PDB entry 8J5H | X-ray diffraction, 1.40 A resolution | chain A

Chain A:
Name: Deoxyadenosine/deoxycytidine kinase
Source organism: Streptomyces sp. ATCC 700974
UniProtKB: A0A370RDE4 (A0A370RDE4_9ACTN); numbering as in UniProt (aligned over 8-253)
Sequence (247 residues; numbered 7 to 253; the number before each row is that of its first residue):
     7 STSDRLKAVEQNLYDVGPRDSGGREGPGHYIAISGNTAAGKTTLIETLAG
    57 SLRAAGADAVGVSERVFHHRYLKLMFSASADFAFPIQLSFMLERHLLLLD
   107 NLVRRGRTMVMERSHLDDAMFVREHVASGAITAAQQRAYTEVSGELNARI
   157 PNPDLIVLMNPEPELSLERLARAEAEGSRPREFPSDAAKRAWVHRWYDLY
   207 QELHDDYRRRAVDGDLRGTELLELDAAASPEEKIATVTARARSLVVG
Disordered / not traced: 7-13, 26-31, 232-233, 253
Construct notes: expression tag (7)
Residues lining bound ligands: TV0 (4-azanyl-1-[(2R,3R,4S,5S)-5-(hydroxymethyl)-3,4,5-tris(oxidanyl)thiolan-2-yl]pyrimidin-2-one): A44, E70, H74, L78, M81, F82, Q93, F96, R100, R119, D124, F127, R185, F189, W202

In short:
Ligands of chain A: compound TV0.
Chain A is Deoxyadenosine/deoxycytidine kinase (Streptomyces sp. ATCC 700974); the structure, Crystal
structure of kinase AbmG in complex with 4'-hydroxy-4'-thiocytidine, was determined by X-ray diffraction,
deposited together with 8J5E, 8J5F and 8J5G.
